5LRG - chains A and F; structure by X-ray diffraction, 2.02 A resolution.

== Chain A ==
Name: Carboxypeptidase B
Organism: Sus scrofa
Notes: EC 3.4.17.2
UniProtKB: P09955 (CBPB1_PIG); the construct lacks a stretch of the UniProt sequence, so the offset changes along the chain: 4-188 = UniProt 111-295; 189-308 = UniProt 297-416
Amino-acid sequence (306 residues; each row starts with the number of its first residue):
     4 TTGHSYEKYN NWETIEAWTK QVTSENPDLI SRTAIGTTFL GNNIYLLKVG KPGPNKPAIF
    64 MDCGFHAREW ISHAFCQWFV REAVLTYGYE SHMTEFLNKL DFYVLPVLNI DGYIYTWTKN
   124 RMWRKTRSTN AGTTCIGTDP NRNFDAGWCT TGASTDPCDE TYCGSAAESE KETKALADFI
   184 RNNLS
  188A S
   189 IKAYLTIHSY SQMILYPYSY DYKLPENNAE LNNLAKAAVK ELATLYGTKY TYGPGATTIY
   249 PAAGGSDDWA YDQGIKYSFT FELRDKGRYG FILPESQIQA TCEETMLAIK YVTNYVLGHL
Disordered / not traced: 4-5
Disulfides: Cys-66/Cys-79, Cys-138/Cys-161, Cys-152/Cys-166
Metal / ion sites: Zn2+: His-69, Glu-72, His-196
From the paper describing this entry:
  - specificity-determining residues: Ser-207, Gly-243, Asp-255 (proposed by the authors, not directly observed)

== Chain F ==
Name: Anabaenopeptin B
Organism: Planktothrix rubescens
Amino-acid sequence (6 residues; numbered 1 to 6; the number before each row is that of its first residue):
     1 XKVXAF
Glycans and other covalent adducts: covalent link Lys-2/Phe-6
Modified / non-standard residues: 73N ((2S)-5-carbamimidamido-2-(carboxyamino)pentanoic acid) at position 1, 73O ((2S)-2-azanyl-4-(4-hydroxyphenyl)butanoic acid) at position 4; Lys-2 (D-lysine; DLY); Ala-5 (N-methyl-L-alanine; MAA)

== Interface between chain A and chain F ==
Residue-residue contacts (28; chain A residue first):
  His-69(A) / 73N_1(F)
  Arg-71(A) / Lys-2(F)  hydrogen bond (side chain-backbone)
  Arg-71(A) / 73O_4(F)
  Glu-72(A) / 73N_1(F)
  Met-125(A) / 73O_4(F)
  Arg-127(A) / 73N_1(F)  hydrogen bond (side chain-backbone)
  Arg-127(A) / Lys-2(F)  hydrogen bond (side chain-backbone)
  Arg-127(A) / Val-3(F)
  Asn-144(A) / 73N_1(F)
  Arg-145(A) / 73N_1(F)
  Arg-145(A) / Val-3(F)
  Glu-163(A) / Val-3(F)
  Glu-163(A) / 73O_4(F)  hydrogen bond (side chain-backbone)
  Thr-164(A) / Val-3(F)
  Ser-197(A) / Lys-2(F)
  Tyr-198(A) / Lys-2(F)
  Ser-199(A) / Lys-2(F)
  Ser-207(A) / 73N_1(F)
  Tyr-248(A) / 73N_1(F)  hydrogen bond (side chain-backbone)
  Tyr-248(A) / Lys-2(F)  hydrogen bond (side chain-backbone)
  Tyr-248(A) / Val-3(F)  hydrogen bond (side chain-backbone)
  Tyr-248(A) / Phe-6(F)  hydrophobic
  Ala-250(A) / 73N_1(F)
  Gly-253(A) / 73N_1(F)
  Asp-255(A) / 73N_1(F)
  Thr-268(A) / 73N_1(F)
  Glu-270(A) / 73N_1(F)  hydrogen bond (side chain-backbone)
  Phe-279(A) / Lys-2(F)
Also at the interface, not in a pair above, chain A (23 interface residues in all): His-196, Ile-247, Asp-256

== Summary ==
The interface between chain A and chain F involves 23 residues on one side and 5 on the other, with 8 hydrogen
bonds. Polar contacts include Arg-71(A)/Lys-2(F), Arg-127(A)/73N_1(F) and Arg-127(A)/Lys-2(F). His-69(A),
Glu-72(A) and His-196(A) coordinate Zn2+. The paper reports specificity determinants Ser-207(A), Gly-243(A)
and Asp-255(A).
Chain A is Carboxypeptidase B (Sus scrofa) and chain F is Anabaenopeptin B (Planktothrix rubescens); the
structure, Crystal structure of the porcine carboxypeptidase B - Anabaenopeptin B complex, was determined by
X-ray diffraction together with 5LRJ and 5LRK from the same study.
